Entry 8AB8 (electron microscopy, 2.60 A resolution); this record covers chains C and G of the 20 polymer chains in the assembly.

# Chain C
Protein: Cytochrome b
Organism: Yarrowia lipolytica
UniProt: Q9B6D0 (CYB_YARLI); numbering as in UniProt (aligned over 1-385)
Amino-acid sequence (385 residues; numbered 1 to 385; the number before each row is that of its first residue):
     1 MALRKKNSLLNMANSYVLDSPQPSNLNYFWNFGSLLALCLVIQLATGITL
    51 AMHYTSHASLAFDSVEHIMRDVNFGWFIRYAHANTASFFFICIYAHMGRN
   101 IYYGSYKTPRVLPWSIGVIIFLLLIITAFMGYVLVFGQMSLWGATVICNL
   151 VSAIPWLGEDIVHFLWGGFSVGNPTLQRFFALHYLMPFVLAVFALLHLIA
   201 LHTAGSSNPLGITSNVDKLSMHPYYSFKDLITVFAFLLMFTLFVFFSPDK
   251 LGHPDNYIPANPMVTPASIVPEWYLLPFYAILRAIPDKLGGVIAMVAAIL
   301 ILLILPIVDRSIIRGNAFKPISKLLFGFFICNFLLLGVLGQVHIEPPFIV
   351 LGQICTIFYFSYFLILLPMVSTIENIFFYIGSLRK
Unresolved in the structure: 384-385
UniProt features mapped onto this chain:
  - binding site (heme b): His82, His96, His183, His197
  - binding site (a ubiquinone): His202

# Chain G
Protein: Cytochrome b-c1 complex subunit 7
Organism: Yarrowia lipolytica
UniProt: Q6C3K7 (QCR7_YARLI); residues 1-128 here = UniProt positions 1-128
Amino-acid sequence (128 residues; numbered 1 to 128; the number before each row is that of its first residue):
     1 MASITSVVKTSELILKSPLLSKIVVPLAKTYVKFSGYRQLGFKMNDLIIE
    51 ETPNMQLALRRLPPTESYDRVYRLIRATQFSLSHKLATGNDITKPEEDDH
   101 YLIPYILDVEAEAFEKDALDNLEVVKRK
Unresolved in the structure: 1, 126-128

# Interface between chain C and chain G
Pairs across the interface (67):
  Ser24(C) with Thr78(G); Leu82(G)
  Asn25(C) with Thr78(G); Ser81(G), hydrogen bond; Leu82(G)
  Lys107(C) with Ile49(G)
  Pro109(C) with Glu51(G)
  Leu210(C) with Leu40(G), hydrophobic; Ala77(G); Thr78(G); Ser81(G)
  Ile212(C) with Asp46(G); Leu74(G), hydrophobic; Thr78(G)
  Thr213(C) with Glu50(G); Leu74(G)
  Val216(C) with Ile75(G), hydrophobic
  Asp217(C) with Ile75(G)
  Arg310(C) with Ala2(G), hydrogen bond (backbone-backbone)
  Ile312(C) with Ala2(G); Ile4(G), hydrophobic; Val7(G), hydrophobic; Ile48(G); Ile49(G), hydrogen bond (backbone-backbone)
  Ile313(C) with Leu47(G); Ile49(G)
  Arg314(C) with Ile49(G); Glu51(G), salt bridge
  Phe318(C) with Tyr31(G); Ser35(G), hydrogen bond (backbone-side chain); Tyr37(G), hydrophobic; Phe42(G), hydrophobic; Leu47(G), hydrophobic
  Lys319(C) with Tyr31(G)
  Pro320(C) with Tyr31(G); Phe34(G); Ser35(G)
  Ile321(C) with Tyr31(G), hydrophobic
  Glu374(C) with Tyr31(G), hydrogen bond
  Asn375(C) with Ala2(G); Val7(G)
  Ile376(C) with Thr10(G); Ile14(G), hydrophobic
  Phe377(C) with Ala28(G); Tyr31(G), hydrophobic; Val32(G)
  Phe378(C) with Tyr31(G); Ser35(G); Met44(G)
  Tyr379(C) with Val7(G), hydrophobic; Val8(G), hydrophobic; Ser11(G); Met44(G), hydrophobic; His100(G)
  Ile380(C) with Ser11(G); Val25(G), hydrophobic; Ala28(G), hydrophobic
  Gly381(C) with Ala28(G); Val32(G); Arg38(G)
  Ser382(C) with Tyr37(G); Arg38(G); Met44(G); Asp98(G); His100(G), hydrogen bond
  Leu383(C) with Leu15(G), hydrophobic; His100(G)
Other interface residues (no listed pair), chain C (30 interface residues in all): Thr108, Ser311, Ala317
Other interface residues (no listed pair), chain G (39 interface residues in all): Val24, Leu27, Lys29, Gly36, Thr52, Ile103

# Summary
Chain C and chain G form an interface of 30 and 39 residues respectively, with 6 hydrogen bonds and 1 salt
bridge. Polar pairs include Arg314(C)-Glu51(G), Asn25(C)-Ser81(G) and Phe318(C)-Ser35(G). UniProt lists 4 heme
b-binding residues and ubiquinone-binding residue His202(C) on chain C.
Chain C is Cytochrome b and chain G is Cytochrome b-c1 complex subunit 7, both from Yarrowia lipolytica; the
structure, Complex III2, b-position, with decylubiquinone and ascorbate-reduced, was determined by electron
microscopy (same publication as 8AB6, 8AB7, 8AB9, 8ABA, 8ABB, 8ABE and 11 further entries).
